PDB entry 6N4W | X-ray diffraction, 1.40 A resolution | chain A

Chain A:
Protein: Thermolysin
From: Bacillus thermoproteolyticus
Notes: EC 3.4.24.27
UniProt: P00800 (THER_BACTH); residues 1-316 here correspond to UniProt positions 233-548 (UniProt number = residue number + 232)
Chain sequence (316 residues; numbered 1 to 316; the number before each row is that of its first residue):
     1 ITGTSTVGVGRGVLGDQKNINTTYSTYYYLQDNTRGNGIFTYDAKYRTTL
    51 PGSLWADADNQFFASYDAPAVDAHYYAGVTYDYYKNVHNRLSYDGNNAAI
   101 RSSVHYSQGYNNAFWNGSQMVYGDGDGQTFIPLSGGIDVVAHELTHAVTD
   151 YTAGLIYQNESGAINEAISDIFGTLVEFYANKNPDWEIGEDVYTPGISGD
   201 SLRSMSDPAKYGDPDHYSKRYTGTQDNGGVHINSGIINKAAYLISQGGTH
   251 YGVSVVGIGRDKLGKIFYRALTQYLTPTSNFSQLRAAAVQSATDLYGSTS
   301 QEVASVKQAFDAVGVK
Metal / ion sites: Ca2+ site 1: D57, D59, Q61; Ca2+ site 2: D138, E177, D185, E187, E190; Zn2+ site 1: H142, H146, E166; Zn2+ site 2 near E143 (its only coordinating residue here); Zn2+ site 3: E177, N183, D185, E190; Ca2+ site 3: Y193, T194, I197, D200; Zn2+ site 4: D226, H231; Zn2+ site 5 near H231 (its only coordinating residue here); Zn2+ site 6 near K239 (its only coordinating residue here); Zn2+ site 7 near H250 (its only coordinating residue here)
Ligand contacts:
  - beta-D-xylopyranose (XYP), molecule 1: I1, Y29, G52, S53, L54
  - beta-D-xylopyranose (XYP), molecule 2: I1, T2, G3, T23, Q31, N33
  - beta-D-xylopyranose (XYP), molecule 3: R11, G12, V13, G15, F63, A64, S65, A68
  - beta-D-xylopyranose (XYP), molecule 4: R11, Q17, Q61, F63
  - beta-D-xylopyranose (XYP), molecule 5: N159, E160, Y217, R220, Y221, T222, G223, G228, N233
  - beta-D-xylopyranose (XYP), molecule 6: H216, S218, Y251
  - beta-D-xylopyranose (XYP), molecule 7: Y274, Q283, A286, A287, Q290
  - beta-D-xylopyranose (XYP), molecule 8: T293, D294, L295, Y296, G297
From the paper describing this entry:
  - conformationally variable residues: K182

In short:
Ligands of chain A: 8 copies of beta-D-xylopyranose. D57, D59 and Q61 form the Ca2+ site 1. The Ca2+ site 2 is
built by D138, E177, D185, E187 and E190. The paper reports conformational variability at K182.
Chain A is Thermolysin (Bacillus thermoproteolyticus); the structure, Tetragonal thermolysin (with 50% xylose)
cryocooled in a nitrogen gas stream to 100 K, was determined by X-ray diffraction, deposited together with
6N4Z.
